7C17 - chains C and 1 of the 10 polymer chains in the assembly; structure by electron microscopy, 4.22 A resolution (low resolution: residue-level contacts below are approximate; hydrogen-bond / salt-bridge calls are withheld).

== Chain C ==
Name: DNA-directed RNA polymerase subunit beta
From: Escherichia coli (strain K12)
Notes: EC 2.7.7.6
UniProtKB: P0A8V2 (RPOB_ECOLI); numbering as in UniProt (aligned over 1-1342)
Chain sequence (1342 residues; each row starts with the number of its first residue):
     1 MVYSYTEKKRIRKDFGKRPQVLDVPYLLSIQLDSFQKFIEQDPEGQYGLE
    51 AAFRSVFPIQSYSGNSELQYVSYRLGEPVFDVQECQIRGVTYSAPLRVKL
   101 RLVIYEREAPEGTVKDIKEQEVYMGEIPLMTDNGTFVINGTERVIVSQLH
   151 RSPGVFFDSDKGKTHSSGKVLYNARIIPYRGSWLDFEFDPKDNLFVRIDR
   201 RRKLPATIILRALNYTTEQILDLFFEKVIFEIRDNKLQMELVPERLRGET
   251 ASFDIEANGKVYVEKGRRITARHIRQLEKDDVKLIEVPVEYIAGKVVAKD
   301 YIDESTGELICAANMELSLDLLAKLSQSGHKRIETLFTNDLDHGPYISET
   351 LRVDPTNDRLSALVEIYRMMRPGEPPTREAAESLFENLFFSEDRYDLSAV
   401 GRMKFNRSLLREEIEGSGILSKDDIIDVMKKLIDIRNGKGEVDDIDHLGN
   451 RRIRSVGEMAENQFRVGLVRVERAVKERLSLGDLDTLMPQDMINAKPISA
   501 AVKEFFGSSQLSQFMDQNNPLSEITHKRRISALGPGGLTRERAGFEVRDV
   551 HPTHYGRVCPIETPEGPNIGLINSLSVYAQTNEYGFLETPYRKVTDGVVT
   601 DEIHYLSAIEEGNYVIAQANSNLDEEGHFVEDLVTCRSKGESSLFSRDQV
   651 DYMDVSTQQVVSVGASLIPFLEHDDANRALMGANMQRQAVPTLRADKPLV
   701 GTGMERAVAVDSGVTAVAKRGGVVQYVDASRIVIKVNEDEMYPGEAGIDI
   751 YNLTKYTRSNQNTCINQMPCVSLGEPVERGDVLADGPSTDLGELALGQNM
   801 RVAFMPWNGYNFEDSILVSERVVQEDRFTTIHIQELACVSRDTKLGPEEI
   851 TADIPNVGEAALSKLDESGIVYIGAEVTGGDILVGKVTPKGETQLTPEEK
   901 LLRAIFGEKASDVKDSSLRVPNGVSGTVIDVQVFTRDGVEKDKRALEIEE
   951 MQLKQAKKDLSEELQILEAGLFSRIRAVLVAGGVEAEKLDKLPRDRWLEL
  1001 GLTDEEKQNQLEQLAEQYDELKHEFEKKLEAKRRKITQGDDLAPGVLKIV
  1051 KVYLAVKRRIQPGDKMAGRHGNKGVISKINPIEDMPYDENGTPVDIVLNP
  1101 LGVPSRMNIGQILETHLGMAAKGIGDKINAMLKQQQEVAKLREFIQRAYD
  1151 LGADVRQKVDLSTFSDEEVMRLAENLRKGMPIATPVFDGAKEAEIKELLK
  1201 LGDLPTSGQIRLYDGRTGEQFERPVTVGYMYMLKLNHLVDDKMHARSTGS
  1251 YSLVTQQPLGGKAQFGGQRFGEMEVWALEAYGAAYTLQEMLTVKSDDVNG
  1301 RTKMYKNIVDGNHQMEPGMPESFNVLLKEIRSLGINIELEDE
Unresolved in the structure: 1-2, 1341-1342
Curated features (UniProtKB/Swiss-Prot):
  - modified residue (N6-acetyllysine): Lys1022, Lys1200

== Chain 1 ==
Molecule: 72-nt DNA strand
Sequence (72 nucleotides; row label = number of the first residue in the row):
    17 TACTCGCCTGGTTTATTAATTTCTTGACCTTCCCCTTGCTGGAAGGTTTA
    67 TAATGGGAGCTGTCACGGATGC
Unresolved in the structure: 17-30

== How chain C and chain 1 interact ==
Pairs across the interface (26; chain C residue first):
  His150(C) with DG78(1)
  Arg151(C) with DG78(1)
  Phe156(C) with DG78(1)
  Lys163(C) with DA81(1)
  Arg175(C) with DG78(1)
  Gly181(C) with DC76(1)
  Trp183(C) with DT77(1); DG78(1)
  Asp199(C) with DT77(1)
  Arg200(C) with DT77(1); DG78(1)
  Arg201(C) with DG75(1)
  Arg371(C) with DG73(1); DA74(1)
  Glu374(C) with DG71(1)
  Pro375(C) with DG71(1)
  Ile445(C) with DG78(1)
  Asn450(C) with DG78(1)
  Arg451(C) with DG78(1)
  Arg473(C) with DA74(1)
  Leu481(C) with DA69(1)
  Gly536(C) with DG78(1)
  Gly537(C) with DT79(1)
  Leu538(C) with DG78(1); DT79(1)
  Arg542(C) with DT79(1)
Also at the interface, not in a pair above, chain C (23 interface residues in all): Asp158
Also at the interface, not in a pair above, chain 1 (11 interface residues in all): DC80

== Summary ==
Chain C and chain 1 form an interface of 23 and 11 residues respectively.
Here chain C is DNA-directed RNA polymerase subunit beta (Escherichia coli (strain K12)) and chain 1 is a
72-nt DNA strand. Entry 7C17 (The cryo-EM structure of E. coli CueR transcription activation complex with
fully duplex promoter DNA) was determined by electron microscopy together with 6LDI from the same study.
